Entry 7Y5O (X-ray diffraction, 3.57 A resolution); this record covers chains A and C of the 6 polymer chains in the assembly.

== Chain A ==
Name: Chromatin assembly factor 1 subunit A
From: Homo sapiens
UniProt: Q13111 (CAF1A_HUMAN); residue numbers follow UniProt; this construct covers 442-714
Sequence (273 residues; row label = number of the first residue in the row):
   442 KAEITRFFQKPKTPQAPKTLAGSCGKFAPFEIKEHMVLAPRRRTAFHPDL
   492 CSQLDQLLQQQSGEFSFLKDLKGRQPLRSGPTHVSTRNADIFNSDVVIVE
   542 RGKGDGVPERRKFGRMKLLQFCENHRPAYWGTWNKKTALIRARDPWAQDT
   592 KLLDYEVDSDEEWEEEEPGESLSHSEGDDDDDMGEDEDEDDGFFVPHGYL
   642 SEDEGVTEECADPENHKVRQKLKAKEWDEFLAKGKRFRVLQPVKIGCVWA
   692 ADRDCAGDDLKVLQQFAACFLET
Disordered / not traced: 442-462, 604-657, 714
UniProt features mapped onto this chain:
  - region: Ser642 to Phe678 (Necessary for homodimerization and competence for chromatin assembly)

== Chain C ==
Name: Histone-binding protein RBBP4
From: Homo sapiens
UniProt: Q09028 (RBBP4_HUMAN); residue numbers follow UniProt; this construct covers 1-425
Sequence (425 residues; each row starts with the number of its first residue):
     1 MADKEAAFDDAVEERVINEEYKIWKKNTPFLYDLVMTHALEWPSLTAQWL
    51 PDVTRPEGKDFSIHRLVLGTHTSDEQNHLVIASVQLPNDDAQFDASHYDS
   101 EKGEFGGFGSVSGKIEIEIKINHEGEVNRARYMPQNPCIIATKTPSSDVL
   151 VFDYTKHPSKPDPSGECNPDLRLRGHQKEGYGLSWNPNLSGHLLSASDDH
   201 TICLWDISAVPKEGKVVDAKTIFTGHTAVVEDVSWHLLHESLFGSVADDQ
   251 KLMIWDTRSNNTSKPSHSVDAHTAEVNCLSFNPYSEFILATGSADKTVAL
   301 WDLRNLKLKLHSFESHKDEIFQVQWSPHNETILASSGTDRRLNVWDLSKI
   351 GEEQSPEDAEDGPPELLFIHGGHTAKISDFSWNPNEPWVICSVSEDNIMQ
   401 VWQMAENIYNDEDPEGSVDPEGQGS
Disordered / not traced: 1-6, 412-425
UniProt features mapped onto this chain:
  - modified residue: Ala2 (N-acetylalanine), Lys4 (N6-acetyllysine), Ser110 (Phosphoserine), Lys160 (N6-acetyllysine), Ser355 (Phosphoserine)
  - cross-link (Glycyl lysine isopeptide (Lys-Gly)): Lys4 (interchain with G-Cter in SUMO2), Lys160 (interchain with G-Cter in SUMO2)
  - mutagenesis: Val35 (V35A: Loss of interaction with ARMC12), Pro43 (P43A: Loss of interaction with ZNF827 and loss of localization to telomeres; when associated with A-73), Ser73 (S73A: Loss of interaction with ZNF827 and loss of localization to telomeres; when associated with A-43), Glu126 to Asn128 (Loss of interaction with ZNF827), Glu126 (E126A: Loss of interaction with ZNF827 and loss of localization to telomeres; when associated with A-128 and A-179), Asn128 (N128A: Loss of interaction with ZNF827 and loss of localization to telomeres; when associated with A-126 and A-179), Glu179 (E179A: Loss of interaction with ZNF827 and loss of localization to telomeres; when associated with A-126 and A-128), Tyr181 (Y181A: Loss of interaction with ZNF827 and loss of localization to telomeres), Glu231 (E231A: Decreased interaction with ZNF827; when associated with A-277), Asn277 (N277A: Decreased interaction with ZNF827; when associated with A-231), Glu395 (E395A: Decreased interaction with ZNF827)

== Interface between chain A and chain C ==
Pairs across the interface - 204 pairs, chain A then chain C:
  Cys465(A) - Met133(C)  hydrophobic
  Cys465(A) - Ser190(C)
  Cys465(A) - Gly191(C)
  Cys465(A) - Ser208(C)
  Gly466(A) - Ile207(C)
  Gly466(A) - Ser208(C)  hydrogen bond (backbone-backbone)
  Gly466(A) - Val210(C)
  Lys467(A) - Lys156(C)
  Lys467(A) - Asp170(C)  hydrogen bond (side chain-backbone)
  Lys467(A) - Leu171(C)
  Lys467(A) - Val210(C)
  Lys467(A) - Pro211(C)
  Lys467(A) - Lys212(C)  hydrogen bond (backbone-side chain)
  Lys467(A) - Gly214(C)
  Phe468(A) - Ile139(C)  hydrophobic
  Phe468(A) - Asp153(C)
  Phe468(A) - Asp170(C)
  Phe468(A) - Leu171(C)  hydrophobic
  Ala469(A) - Asn136(C)  hydrogen bond (backbone-side chain)
  Pro470(A) - Asn136(C)
  Phe471(A) - Asp52(C)
  Phe471(A) - Asn136(C)
  Phe471(A) - Pro137(C)
  Phe471(A) - Cys138(C)  hydrophobic
  Phe471(A) - Tyr154(C)
  His476(A) - Val53(C)
  His476(A) - Thr54(C)
  His476(A) - Arg55(C)  hydrogen bond (backbone-backbone)
  His476(A) - Glu57(C)  salt bridge
  Met477(A) - Asp52(C)
  Met477(A) - Val53(C)
  Met477(A) - Thr54(C)
  Val478(A) - Pro51(C)
  Val478(A) - Asp52(C)
  Val478(A) - Val53(C)  hydrogen bond (backbone-backbone)
  Leu479(A) - Pro51(C)
  Leu479(A) - Asp52(C)
  Ala480(A) - Pro51(C)  hydrogen bond (backbone-backbone)
  Ala480(A) - Pro384(C)  hydrophobic
  Ala480(A) - Asn385(C)
  Arg482(A) - Pro134(C)  hydrogen bond (side chain-backbone)
  Arg482(A) - Gln135(C)
  Arg482(A) - Pro187(C)
  Arg483(A) - Pro187(C)  hydrogen bond (side chain-backbone)
  Arg483(A) - Asn188(C)  hydrogen bond
  Arg484(A) - Tyr284(C)
  Arg484(A) - Pro327(C)  hydrogen bond (side chain-backbone)
  Arg484(A) - His328(C)
  Arg484(A) - Pro384(C)  hydrogen bond (side chain-backbone)
  Thr485(A) - Pro283(C)
  Thr485(A) - Tyr284(C)
  Leu491(A) - Leu238(C)  hydrophobic
  Leu491(A) - Glu286(C)
  Cys492(A) - Leu238(C)
  Cys492(A) - His239(C)
  Leu495(A) - His236(C)
  Leu495(A) - Phe287(C)  hydrophobic
  Asp496(A) - His239(C)  salt bridge
  Asp496(A) - Arg258(C)  salt bridge
  Leu498(A) - Phe287(C)  hydrophobic
  Leu498(A) - Leu303(C)
  Leu498(A) - Arg304(C)
  Leu499(A) - Leu242(C)  hydrophobic
  Leu499(A) - His267(C)  hydrogen bond (backbone-side chain)
  Gln502(A) - His267(C)
  Gln502(A) - Leu303(C)  hydrogen bond (side chain-backbone)
  Gln502(A) - Arg304(C)
  Gln502(A) - Asn305(C)
  Gln502(A) - Leu306(C)  hydrogen bond (side chain-backbone)
  Ser503(A) - Arg304(C)  hydrogen bond (backbone-backbone)
  Gly504(A) - Asn305(C)
  Phe506(A) - Arg304(C)
  Phe508(A) - Ser285(C)
  Phe508(A) - Ile288(C)  hydrophobic
  Phe508(A) - Asp302(C)
  Phe508(A) - Arg304(C)
  Leu509(A) - Leu310(C)
  Leu509(A) - Ile350(C)  hydrophobic
  Leu512(A) - Glu330(C)
  Leu512(A) - Thr331(C)
  Leu512(A) - Leu347(C)  hydrophobic
  Arg515(A) - Glu330(C)  salt bridge
  Pro517(A) - Asn329(C)
  Pro517(A) - Glu330(C)
  Pro517(A) - Thr331(C)
  Leu518(A) - Tyr284(C)  hydrophobic
  Leu518(A) - Asn329(C)
  Leu518(A) - Glu330(C)  hydrogen bond (backbone-backbone)
  Arg519(A) - Tyr284(C)
  Arg519(A) - His328(C)
  Arg519(A) - Asn329(C)
  Ser520(A) - Tyr284(C)  hydrogen bond
  Ser520(A) - Pro327(C)  hydrogen bond (side chain-backbone)
  Ser520(A) - His328(C)  hydrogen bond (backbone-backbone)
  Gly521(A) - His328(C)
  Pro522(A) - Asn385(C)
  Pro522(A) - Pro387(C)
  Thr523(A) - Arg55(C)  hydrogen bond (backbone-side chain)
  Thr523(A) - Pro384(C)
  Thr523(A) - Asn385(C)  hydrogen bond
  Phe533(A) - Glu57(C)
  Pro549(A) - Tyr98(C)
  Pro549(A) - Phe105(C)
  Arg551(A) - Gln92(C)
  Arg551(A) - Phe93(C)
  Arg551(A) - Asp94(C)  hydrogen bond (side chain-backbone)
  Arg551(A) - Ala95(C)
  Arg551(A) - Phe105(C)
  Phe554(A) - Tyr98(C)  hydrophobic
  Phe554(A) - Gly103(C)
  Phe554(A) - Phe105(C)  hydrophobic
  Gly555(A) - Phe93(C)
  Arg556(A) - Asp33(C)  salt bridge
  Arg556(A) - Gln92(C)  hydrogen bond
  Arg556(A) - Phe93(C)
  Arg556(A) - Gln403(C)  hydrogen bond
  Arg556(A) - Glu406(C)  salt bridge
  Arg556(A) - Tyr409(C)
  Met557(A) - Gln92(C)  hydrogen bond (backbone-backbone)
  Met557(A) - Asp94(C)
  Met557(A) - Phe105(C)
  Lys558(A) - Pro29(C)  hydrogen bond (side chain-backbone)
  Lys558(A) - Tyr32(C)
  Lys558(A) - Asp33(C)  salt bridge
  Leu559(A) - Asp33(C)  hydrogen bond (backbone-backbone)
  Leu559(A) - Leu34(C)
  Leu559(A) - Val35(C)  hydrogen bond (backbone-backbone)
  Leu560(A) - Thr28(C)
  Leu560(A) - Pro29(C)  hydrophobic
  Leu560(A) - Val35(C)
  Gln561(A) - Val35(C)  hydrogen bond (backbone-backbone)
  Gln561(A) - Met36(C)
  Gln561(A) - Thr37(C)  hydrogen bond (backbone-backbone)
  Gln561(A) - Ser112(C)  hydrogen bond
  Gln561(A) - Gly113(C)  hydrogen bond (side chain-backbone)
  Phe562(A) - Tyr21(C)
  Phe562(A) - Lys25(C)
  Phe562(A) - Thr28(C)
  Phe562(A) - Val35(C)  hydrophobic
  Phe562(A) - Thr37(C)
  Cys563(A) - Thr37(C)  hydrogen bond (backbone-backbone)
  Cys563(A) - His38(C)
  Cys563(A) - Ala39(C)
  Glu564(A) - Tyr21(C)  hydrogen bond
  Glu564(A) - Lys25(C)  salt bridge
  Glu564(A) - Thr37(C)
  Asn565(A) - Lys25(C)
  Arg567(A) - Phe108(C)
  Pro568(A) - Phe108(C)
  Ala569(A) - Phe108(C)
  Ala569(A) - Ser112(C)
  Tyr570(A) - Phe108(C)  hydrophobic
  Trp571(A) - Ala91(C)
  Trp571(A) - Gly106(C)
  Trp571(A) - Gly107(C)
  Trp571(A) - Val111(C)
  Gly572(A) - Phe105(C)
  Gly572(A) - Gly106(C)
  Thr573(A) - Glu104(C)  hydrogen bond
  Thr573(A) - Phe105(C)  hydrogen bond (side chain-backbone)
  Trp574(A) - Pro29(C)
  Trp574(A) - Phe30(C)
  Trp574(A) - Glu104(C)  hydrogen bond (backbone-side chain)
  Asn575(A) - Glu104(C)  hydrogen bond (backbone-side chain)
  Lys576(A) - Phe30(C)
  Lys576(A) - Glu104(C)
  Thr578(A) - Phe30(C)
  Ile581(A) - Asn27(C)
  Ile581(A) - Phe30(C)  hydrophobic
  Ile581(A) - Leu31(C)
  Arg582(A) - Leu31(C)
  Arg582(A) - Asp361(C)  salt bridge
  Ala583(A) - Leu31(C)
  Ala583(A) - Leu367(C)
  Ala583(A) - Phe368(C)  hydrophobic
  Ala583(A) - Ile369(C)  hydrogen bond (backbone-backbone)
  Ala583(A) - Ile408(C)  hydrophobic
  Arg584(A) - Gln354(C)  hydrogen bond
  Arg584(A) - Asp358(C)  hydrogen bond (side chain-backbone)
  Arg584(A) - Asp361(C)
  Arg584(A) - Gly362(C)  hydrogen bond (side chain-backbone)
  Arg584(A) - Pro363(C)  hydrogen bond (side chain-backbone)
  Arg584(A) - Leu366(C)  hydrogen bond (side chain-backbone)
  Arg584(A) - Leu367(C)
  Arg584(A) - Ile369(C)
  Asp585(A) - Asp361(C)
  Pro586(A) - Trp24(C)
  Pro586(A) - Asn27(C)
  Pro586(A) - Leu31(C)  hydrophobic
  Pro586(A) - Ile369(C)
  Trp587(A) - Glu20(C)  hydrogen bond (side chain-backbone)
  Trp587(A) - Ile23(C)
  Trp587(A) - Arg341(C)
  Trp587(A) - Gly371(C)
  Ala588(A) - Asn27(C)
  Gln589(A) - Ile23(C)
  Leu594(A) - Lys26(C)
  Leu594(A) - Phe30(C)  hydrophobic
  Asp595(A) - Lys26(C)  hydrogen bond (backbone-side chain)
  Tyr596(A) - Ile23(C)  hydrophobic
  Tyr596(A) - Lys26(C)
  Tyr596(A) - Asn27(C)  hydrogen bond
  Glu597(A) - Lys26(C)  hydrogen bond (backbone-side chain)
  Asp599(A) - Lys26(C)  salt bridge
Interface residues without a listed pair, chain A (85 interface residues in all): Gln516, Val525, Ala530, Asp531, Val548, Glu550, Lys577, Leu593
Interface residues without a listed pair, chain C (116 interface residues in all): Pro87, Ser96, Lys102, Gly109, Val151, Ala209, Leu300, Lys307, His311, Pro364, Ala405

== Summary ==
85 residues of chain A and 116 residues of chain C are in contact; the contacts include 49 hydrogen bonds and
10 salt bridges. Polar pairs include His476(A)-Glu57(C), Asp496(A)-His239(C) and Asp496(A)-Arg258(C). Curated
annotation (UniProt) lists 11 mutagenesis sites on chain C.
Chain A is Chromatin assembly factor 1 subunit A and chain C is Histone-binding protein RBBP4, both from Homo
sapiens; the structure, Crystal structure of human CAF-1 core complex in spacegroup P21, was determined by
X-ray diffraction (same publication as 7Y5K, 7Y5L, 7Y5U, 7Y5V, 7Y5W, 7Y61 and 4 further entries).
